2E20 - chain A; structure by X-ray diffraction, 2.40 A resolution.

== Chain A ==
Name: Propionate Kinase
Organism: Salmonella typhimurium
Notes: EC 2.7.2.15
UniProtKB: O06961 (TDCD_SALTY); residue numbers follow UniProt; this construct covers 2-402
Chain sequence (415 residues; numbered -12 to 402; the number before each row is that of its first residue; numbers below 1 keep their minus sign (Met-12 is residue -12)):
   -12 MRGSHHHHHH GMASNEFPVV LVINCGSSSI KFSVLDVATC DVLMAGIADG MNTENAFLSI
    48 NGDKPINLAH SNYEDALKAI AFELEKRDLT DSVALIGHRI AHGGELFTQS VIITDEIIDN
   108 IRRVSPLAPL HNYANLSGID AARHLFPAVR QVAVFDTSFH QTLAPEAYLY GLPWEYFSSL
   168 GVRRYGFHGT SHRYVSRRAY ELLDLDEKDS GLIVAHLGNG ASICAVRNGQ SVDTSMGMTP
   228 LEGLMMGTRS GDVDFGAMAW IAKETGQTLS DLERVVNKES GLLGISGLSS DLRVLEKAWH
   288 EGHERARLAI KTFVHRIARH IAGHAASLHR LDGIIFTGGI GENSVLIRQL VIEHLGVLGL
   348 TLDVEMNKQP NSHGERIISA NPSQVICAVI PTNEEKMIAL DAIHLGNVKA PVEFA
Unresolved in the structure: -12 to 3, 398-402
Construct notes: expression tag (-12 to 1)
Small-molecule neighbours: bis(adenosine)-5'-tetraphosphate (B4P): Asn11, Lys18, Arg86, Ala88, Ala115, His118, Phe174, His175, His203, Gly205, Asn206, Gly207, Pro227, Arg236, Ser277, Asp278, Leu279, Arg280, Glu283, Gly325, Gly326, Ile327, Asn330, Ser331
UniProt features mapped onto this chain:
  - active site: Asp143 (Proton donor/acceptor)
  - binding site (ATP): Asn11, Lys18, His175, His203 to Gly207, Asp278 to Arg280, Gly326 to Asn330
  - binding site (Mg(2+)): Asn11, Glu381
  - binding site (substrate): Arg86
  - site (Transition state stabilizer): His175, Arg236

== In short ==
Chain A binds bis(adenosine)-5'-tetraphosphate. UniProt lists active-site residue Asp143, 16 ATP-binding
residues, Mg2+-binding residues Asn11 and Glu381 and substrate-binding residue Arg86.
Chain A is Propionate Kinase (Salmonella typhimurium); the structure, Crystal structure of Salmonella
typhimurium propionate kinase (TdcD) in complex with diadenosine tetraphosphate (Ap4A), was determined by
X-ray diffraction, deposited together with 2E1Y and 2E1Z.
